Entry 1GMD (X-ray diffraction, 2.20 A resolution); this record covers chains E and F of the 4 polymer chains in the assembly.

# Chain E
Name: Gamma-chymotrypsin A
Source organism: Bos taurus
Notes: EC 3.4.21.1
Reference sequence: P00766 (CTRA_BOVIN); residues 1-13 here = UniProt positions 1-13
Sequence (13 residues; each row starts with the number of its first residue):
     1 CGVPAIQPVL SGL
Disordered / not traced: 12-13

# Chain F
Name: Gamma-chymotrypsin A
Source organism: Bos taurus
Notes: EC 3.4.21.1
Reference sequence: P00766 (CTRA_BOVIN); numbering as in UniProt (aligned over 16-146)
Sequence (131 residues; numbered 16 to 146; the number before each row is that of its first residue):
    16 IVNGEEAVPG SWPWQVSLQD KTGFHFCGGS LINENWVVTA AHCGVTTSDV VVAGEFDQGS
    76 SSEKIQKLKI AKVFKNSKYN SLTINNDITL LKLSTAASFS QTVSAVCLPS ASDDFAAGTT
   136 CVTTGWGLTR Y
Disulfides: C42-C58

# How chain E and chain F interact
Disulfides between the chains: C1(E)-C122(F)
Residue-residue contacts (23; chain E residue first):
  C1(E) - A120(F)
  C1(E) - V121(F)
  C1(E) - C122(F)  disulfide
  G2(E) - W29(F)
  G2(E) - A120(F)  hydrogen bond (backbone-backbone)
  G2(E) - V121(F)
  G2(E) - C122(F)  hydrogen bond (backbone-side chain)
  P4(E) - S26(F)
  P4(E) - P28(F)
  P4(E) - W29(F)
  A5(E) - Q116(F)
  I6(E) - V23(F)  hydrophobic
  I6(E) - P24(F)
  I6(E) - G25(F)
  I6(E) - S26(F)
  I6(E) - Q116(F)
  I6(E) - T117(F)
  Q7(E) - S26(F)
  P8(E) - S26(F)
  P8(E) - W27(F)  hydrophobic
  V9(E) - V23(F)  hydrophobic
  L10(E) - E20(F)
  L10(E) - W27(F)  hydrophobic
Interface residues without a listed pair, chain E (10 interface residues in all): V3
Interface residues without a listed pair, chain F (14 interface residues in all): V137

# Summary
10 residues of chain E and 14 residues of chain F are in contact, with 1 disulfide bond and 2 hydrogen bonds.
Polar contacts include G2(E)-C122(F) and G2(E)-A120(F).
Chain E is Gamma-chymotrypsin A and chain F is Gamma-chymotrypsin A, both from Bos taurus; the structure,
X-ray crystal structure of gamma-chymotrypsin in hexane, was determined by X-ray diffraction together with
1GMC from the same study.
